1J21 - chains A and C of the 4 polymer chains in the assembly; structure by X-ray diffraction, 2.20 A resolution.

# Chain A (and C)
Protein: Argininosuccinate Synthetase
Organism: Thermus thermophilus
Notes: EC 6.3.4.5; chain C of this document is another copy of the same molecule, construct and numbering; everything in this record applies to it too
UniProtKB: P59846 (ASSY_THET8); numbering as in UniProt (aligned over 1-400)
Chain sequence (400 residues; each row starts with the number of its first residue):
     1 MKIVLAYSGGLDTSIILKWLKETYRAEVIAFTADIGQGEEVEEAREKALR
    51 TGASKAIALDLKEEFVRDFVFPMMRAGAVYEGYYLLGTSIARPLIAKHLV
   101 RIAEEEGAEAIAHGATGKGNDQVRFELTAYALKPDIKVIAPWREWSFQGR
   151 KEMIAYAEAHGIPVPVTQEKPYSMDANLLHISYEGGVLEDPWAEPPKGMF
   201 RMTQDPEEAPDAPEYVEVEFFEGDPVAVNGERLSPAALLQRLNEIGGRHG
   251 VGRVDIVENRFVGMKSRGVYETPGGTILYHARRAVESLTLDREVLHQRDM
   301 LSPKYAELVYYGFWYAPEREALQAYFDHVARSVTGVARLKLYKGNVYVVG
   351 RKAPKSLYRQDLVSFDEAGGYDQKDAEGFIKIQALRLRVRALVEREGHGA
Unresolved in the structure: 166-170, 360-369, 396-400
Swiss-Prot annotation at these positions:
  - binding site (ATP): Ala6 to Ser14, Ala33, Gly114
  - binding site (L-citrulline): Tyr84, Ser89, Asn120, Arg124, Ser173, Ser182, Glu258, Tyr270
  - binding site (L-aspartate): Thr116, Asn120, Asp121
Residues lining bound ligands:
  - ATP (adenosine-5'-triphosphate): Ala6, Tyr7, Ser8, Gly9, Gly10, Leu11, Asp12, Thr13, Phe31, Thr32, Ala33, Gln37, Arg92, Ile95, His113, Gly114, Ala115, Phe125, Asp175
  - citrulline (CIR): Tyr84, Thr88, Ser89, Arg92, Asn120, Asp121, Arg124, Ser173, Met174, Asp175, Ser182, Tyr183, Glu184, Glu258, Tyr270, Tyr310

# Interface between chain A and chain C
Residue-residue contacts - 32 pairs, chain A then chain C:
  Val262(A) - Ile382(C)
  Val262(A) - Leu385(C)
  Gly263(A) - Leu385(C)
  Gly263(A) - Arg386(C)
  Met264(A) - Leu385(C)  hydrophobic
  Asp291(A) - Pro317(C)
  Asp291(A) - Glu318(C)
  Glu293(A) - Glu318(C)
  Val294(A) - Pro317(C)
  Val294(A) - Glu318(C)
  Gln297(A) - Leu301(C)
  Gln297(A) - Lys304(C)
  Lys304(A) - Gln297(C)
  Pro317(A) - Asp291(C)
  Pro317(A) - Val294(C)
  Glu318(A) - Asp291(C)
  Glu318(A) - Glu293(C)
  Glu318(A) - Val294(C)
  Glu320(A) - His328(C)
  Ala321(A) - Tyr325(C)
  Ala321(A) - His328(C)
  Leu322(A) - Gln297(C)
  Leu322(A) - Tyr325(C)
  Ala324(A) - His328(C)
  Tyr325(A) - Ala321(C)
  Tyr325(A) - Leu322(C)
  His328(A) - Glu320(C)
  His328(A) - Ala321(C)
  His328(A) - Ala324(C)
  Leu385(A) - Gly263(C)
  Leu385(A) - Met264(C)  hydrophobic
  Arg386(A) - Gly263(C)
Other interface residues (no listed pair), chain A (22 interface residues in all): Phe261, Leu301, Val329, Ile382
Other interface residues (no listed pair), chain C (22 interface residues in all): Phe261, Val262, Val329

# Summary
The chain A/chain C interface involves 22 residues from each chain. Ligands of chain A: ATP and citrulline.
UniProt lists 11 ATP-binding residues, 8 L-citrulline-binding residues and 3 L-aspartate-binding residues on
chain A.
Both chains are Argininosuccinate Synthetase (Thermus thermophilus). Entry 1J21 (Crystal Structure of Thermus
thermophilus HB8 Argininosuccinate Synthetase in complex with ATP and citrulline) was determined by X-ray
diffraction (same publication as 1J20 and 1KH3).
